9CXB - chains A and B of the 7 polymer chains in the assembly; structure by electron microscopy, 3.33 A resolution.

== Chain A ==
Protein: Gamma-aminobutyric acid receptor subunit beta-2
Source organism: Homo sapiens
Reference sequence: P47870 (GBRB2_HUMAN); residues 1-488 here correspond to UniProt positions 25-512 (UniProt number = residue number + 24)
Amino-acid sequence (488 residues; numbered 1 to 488; the number before each row is that of its first residue):
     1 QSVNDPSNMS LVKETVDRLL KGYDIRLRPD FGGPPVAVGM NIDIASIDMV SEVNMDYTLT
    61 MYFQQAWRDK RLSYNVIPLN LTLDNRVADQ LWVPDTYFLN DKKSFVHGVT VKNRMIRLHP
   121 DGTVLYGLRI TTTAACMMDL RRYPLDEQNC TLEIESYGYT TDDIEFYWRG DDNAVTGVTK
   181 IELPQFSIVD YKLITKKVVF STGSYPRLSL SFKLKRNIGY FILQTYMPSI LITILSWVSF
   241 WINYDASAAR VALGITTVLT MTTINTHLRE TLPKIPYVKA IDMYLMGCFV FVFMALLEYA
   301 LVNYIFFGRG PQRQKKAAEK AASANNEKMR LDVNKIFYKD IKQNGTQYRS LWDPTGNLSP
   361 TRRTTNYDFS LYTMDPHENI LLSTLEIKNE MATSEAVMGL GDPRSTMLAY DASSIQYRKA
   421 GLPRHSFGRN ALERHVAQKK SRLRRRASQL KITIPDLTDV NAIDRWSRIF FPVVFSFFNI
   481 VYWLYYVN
Not modelled in the structure: 1-6, 310-459, 488
Disulfide bonds: Cys136-Cys150
Covalently attached groups: N-acetylglucosamine (NAG) linked to Asn80, Asn149
Small-molecule neighbours: gamma-amino-butanoic acid (ABU): Tyr97, Glu155, Ser156, Tyr157, Phe200, Thr202, Tyr205
UniProt features mapped onto this chain:
  - binding site (histamine): Tyr97, Ser156, Tyr157, Thr202
  - binding site (4-aminobutanoate): Tyr157, Thr202
  - modified residue: Tyr417 (Phosphotyrosine)
  - glycosylation (N-linked (GlcNAc...) asparagine): Asn8, Asn80, Asn149

== Chain B ==
Protein: Gamma-aminobutyric acid receptor subunit alpha-1
Source organism: Homo sapiens
Reference sequence: P14867 (GBRA1_HUMAN); residues 1-429 here correspond to UniProt positions 28-456 (UniProt number = residue number + 27)
Amino-acid sequence (429 residues; numbered 1 to 429; the number before each row is that of its first residue):
     1 QPSLQDELKD NTTVFTRILD RLLDGYDNRL RPGLGERVTE VKTDIFVTSF GPVSDHDMEY
    61 TIDVFFRQSW KDERLKFKGP MTVLRLNNLM ASKIWTPDTF FHNGKKSVAH NMTMPNKLLR
   121 ITEDGTLLYT MRLTVRAECP MHLEDFPMDA HACPLKFGSY AYTRAEVVYE WTREPARSVV
   181 VAEDGSRLNQ YDLLGQTVDS GIVQSSTGEY VVMTTHFHLK RKIGYFVIQT YLPCIMTVIL
   241 SQVSFWLNRE SVPARTVFGV TTVLTMTTLS ISARNSLPKV AYATAMDWFI AVCYAFVFSA
   301 LIEFATVNYF TKRGYAWDGK SVVPEKPKKV KDPLIKKNNT YAPTATSYTP NLARGDPGLA
   361 TIAKSATIEP KEVKPETKPP EPKKTFNSVS KIDRLSRIAF PLLFGIFNLV YWATYLNREP
   421 QLKAPTPHQ
Not modelled in the structure: 1-9, 313-387, 418-429
Disulfide bonds: Cys139-Cys153
Covalently attached groups: glycan linked to Asn111
Small-molecule neighbours: gamma-amino-butanoic acid (ABU): Phe65, Arg67, Leu118, Thr130
UniProt features mapped onto this chain:
  - binding site (4-aminobutanoate): Arg67, Thr130
  - binding site (3alpha-hydroxy-5alpha-pregnan-11,20-dione): Trp246
  - glycosylation (N-linked (GlcNAc...) asparagine): Asn11, Asn111

== Interface between chain A and chain B ==
Contacting residue pairs (93):
  Asp24(A) - Thr16(B)  hydrogen bond
  Ile25(A) - Asn87(B)  hydrogen bond (backbone-side chain)
  Ile25(A) - Leu89(B)  hydrophobic
  Arg26(A) - Leu19(B)
  Arg26(A) - Asp20(B)  salt bridge
  Arg26(A) - Leu23(B)
  Arg26(A) - Asn87(B)
  Arg26(A) - Leu89(B)
  Leu27(A) - Thr12(B)
  Leu27(A) - Phe15(B)  hydrophobic
  Leu27(A) - Thr16(B)
  Leu27(A) - Leu19(B)  hydrophobic
  Phe31(A) - Phe15(B)  hydrophobic
  Phe31(A) - Leu84(B)  hydrophobic
  Phe31(A) - Arg85(B)
  Phe31(A) - Leu86(B)  hydrophobic
  Gly32(A) - Phe15(B)
  Val93(A) - Met114(B)  hydrophobic
  Pro94(A) - Met114(B)
  Asp95(A) - Met114(B)
  Thr96(A) - Met112(B)
  Thr96(A) - Thr113(B)  hydrogen bond (backbone-backbone)
  Tyr97(A) - Phe65(B)
  Tyr97(A) - Met112(B)
  Tyr97(A) - Asn116(B)
  Tyr97(A) - Arg132(B)
  Phe98(A) - Met112(B)  hydrophobic
  Phe98(A) - Arg132(B)
  Leu99(A) - Phe65(B)  hydrophobic
  Leu99(A) - Arg132(B)  hydrogen bond (backbone-side chain)
  Lys102(A) - His110(B)
  Ser104(A) - Met112(B)
  Phe105(A) - Met112(B)
  Val106(A) - Met112(B)  hydrophobic
  Ile130(A) - Met112(B)  hydrophobic
  Ala135(A) - Arg187(B)
  Tyr157(A) - Asn116(B)
  Tyr157(A) - Lys117(B)
  Tyr157(A) - Leu118(B)
  Tyr157(A) - Thr130(B)
  Tyr157(A) - Met131(B)  hydrogen bond (side chain-backbone)
  Tyr157(A) - Arg132(B)
  Gly158(A) - Leu118(B)
  Gly158(A) - Arg120(B)
  Tyr159(A) - Arg85(B)
  Thr160(A) - Arg85(B)
  Thr160(A) - Arg120(B)
  Asp162(A) - Arg85(B)  salt bridge
  Asp163(A) - Arg85(B)  salt bridge
  Phe200(A) - Phe46(B)  hydrophobic
  Phe200(A) - Phe65(B)  hydrophobic
  Ser201(A) - Arg67(B)
  Thr202(A) - Arg67(B)
  Thr202(A) - Arg120(B)  hydrogen bond (backbone-side chain)
  Tyr205(A) - Leu118(B)
  Tyr205(A) - Arg120(B)  hydrogen bond
  Ser247(A) - Ser251(B)  hydrogen bond
  Ser247(A) - Ala254(B)
  Val251(A) - Ala254(B)  hydrophobic
  Val251(A) - Val257(B)  hydrophobic
  Val251(A) - Phe258(B)  hydrophobic
  Ile255(A) - Val257(B)
  Ile255(A) - Phe258(B)  hydrophobic
  Ile255(A) - Thr261(B)
  Val258(A) - Leu240(B)  hydrophobic
  Leu259(A) - Thr261(B)
  Leu259(A) - Thr265(B)
  Thr266(A) - Gln229(B)
  Arg269(A) - Tyr225(B)
  Arg269(A) - Ile228(B)
  Arg269(A) - Gln229(B)
  Pro273(A) - Asn189(B)
  Lys274(A) - Asn189(B)
  Lys274(A) - Gln190(B)
  Lys274(A) - Tyr225(B)
  Ile275(A) - Tyr225(B)
  Pro276(A) - Asn189(B)
  Pro276(A) - Gln190(B)
  Pro276(A) - Gly224(B)
  Pro276(A) - Tyr225(B)
  Asp282(A) - Ile228(B)
  Met286(A) - Ile228(B)  hydrophobic
  Met286(A) - Leu232(B)  hydrophobic
  Phe289(A) - Met236(B)  hydrophobic
  Phe293(A) - Ile239(B)  hydrophobic
  Phe293(A) - Leu240(B)  hydrophobic
  Leu296(A) - Leu240(B)  hydrophobic
  Ala300(A) - Val243(B)  hydrophobic
  Asn303(A) - Leu247(B)
  Asn303(A) - Asn248(B)  hydrogen bond (side chain-backbone)
  Tyr304(A) - Trp246(B)  hydrophobic
  Tyr304(A) - Arg397(B)
  Phe307(A) - Asn248(B)
Other interface residues (no listed pair), chain A (57 interface residues in all): Phe63, Asn100, Asp101, Leu128, Met137, Asn265, Glu270, Leu297
Other interface residues (no listed pair), chain B (53 interface residues in all): Met90, Leu128, Ser186, Lys222, Phe226, Ser276

== Overview ==
Chain A and chain B form an interface of 57 and 53 residues respectively, with 9 hydrogen bonds and 3 salt
bridges. Polar pairs include Arg26(A)-Asp20(B), Asp162(A)-Arg85(B) and Asp163(A)-Arg85(B).
Gamma-amino-butanoic acid is bound between chain A and chain B.
Chain A is Gamma-aminobutyric acid receptor subunit beta-2 and chain B is Gamma-aminobutyric acid receptor
subunit alpha-1, both from Homo sapiens; the structure, Native human GABAA receptor of
beta2-alpha1-beta1-alpha2-gamma2 assembly, was determined by electron microscopy (same publication as 9CRS,
9CRV, 9CSB, 9CT0, 9CTJ, 9CTP and 6 further entries).
